Entry 3BLV (X-ray diffraction, 3.20 A resolution); this record covers chains B and D of the 8 polymer chains in the assembly.

[Chain B (and D)]
Molecule: Isocitrate dehydrogenase [NAD] subunit 2
From: Saccharomyces cerevisiae
Notes: EC 1.1.1.41; chain D of this document is another copy of the same molecule, construct and numbering; everything in this record applies to it too
Reference sequence: P28241 (IDH2_YEAST); residues 1-354 here correspond to UniProt positions 16-369 (UniProt number = residue number + 15)
Chain sequence (354 residues; row label = number of the first residue in the row):
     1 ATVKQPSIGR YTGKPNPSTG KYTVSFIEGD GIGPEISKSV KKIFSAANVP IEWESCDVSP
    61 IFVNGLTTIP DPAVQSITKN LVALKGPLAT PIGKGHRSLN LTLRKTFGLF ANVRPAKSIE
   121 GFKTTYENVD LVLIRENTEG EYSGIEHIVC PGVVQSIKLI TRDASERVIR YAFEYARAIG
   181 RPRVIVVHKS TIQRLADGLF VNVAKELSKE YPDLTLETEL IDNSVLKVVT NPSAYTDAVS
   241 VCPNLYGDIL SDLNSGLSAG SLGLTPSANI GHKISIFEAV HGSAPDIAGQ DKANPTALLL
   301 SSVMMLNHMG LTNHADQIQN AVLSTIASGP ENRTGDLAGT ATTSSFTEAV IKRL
Unresolved in the structure: 1-3, 91-96 (chain D: 1-3, 92-95)
Modified residues: Mse304 (selenomethionine; parent Met); Mse305 (selenomethionine; parent Met); Mse309 (selenomethionine; parent Met)
Curated features (UniProtKB/Swiss-Prot):
  - binding site (substrate): Arg104, Arg114, Arg135, Asp222
  - binding site (Mg(2+)): Asp222, Asp248, Asp252
  - site (Critical for catalysis): Tyr142, Lys189
  - modified residue (Phosphothreonine): Thr90, Thr138, Thr312, Thr334
Small-molecule neighbours: citrate anion (FLC): Lys189, Thr191, Ile192, Asp222
What the authors report for this chain:
  - conformationally variable residues (side-chain flip): Tyr142, His147, Cys150
  - catalytic residues: Arg104, Arg114, Arg135, Tyr142, Asp248, Asp252 (by similarity / conservation)
  - mutagenesis - C150A, C150S: increased catalytic activity on isocitrate

[Chain B / chain D interface]
Residue-residue contacts (6):
  Val149(B) with Val149(D), hydrophobic; Val153(D), hydrophobic
  Cys150(B) with Val153(D), hydrophobic
  Val153(B) with Val149(D), hydrophobic; Cys150(D), hydrophobic
  Gln155(B) with Gln155(D), hydrogen bond

[In short]
The chain B/chain D interface involves 4 residues from each chain, with 1 hydrogen bond. Its one
hydrogen-bonded contact is Gln155(B)-Gln155(D). Ligands of chain B: citrate anion. From the paper: catalytic
residues Arg104(B), Arg114(B) and Arg135(B) among others; C150A and C150S of chain B increase catalytic
activity on isocitrate.
Chain B and chain D are both Isocitrate dehydrogenase [NAD] subunit 2 (Saccharomyces cerevisiae); the
structure, Yeast Isocitrate Dehydrogenase with Citrate Bound in the Regulatory Subunits, was determined by
X-ray diffraction together with 3BLW and 3BLX from the same study.
